PDB entry 6ESZ | X-ray diffraction, 1.84 A resolution | chains A and B

# Chain A
Molecule: PqsC
From: Pseudomonas aeruginosa PAO1
Reference sequence: Q9I4X1 (Q9I4X1_PSEAE); residues 1-348 here = UniProt positions 1-348
Sequence (365 residues; numbered -16 to 348; the number before each row is that of its first residue; numbers below 1 keep their minus sign (Met-16 is residue -16)):
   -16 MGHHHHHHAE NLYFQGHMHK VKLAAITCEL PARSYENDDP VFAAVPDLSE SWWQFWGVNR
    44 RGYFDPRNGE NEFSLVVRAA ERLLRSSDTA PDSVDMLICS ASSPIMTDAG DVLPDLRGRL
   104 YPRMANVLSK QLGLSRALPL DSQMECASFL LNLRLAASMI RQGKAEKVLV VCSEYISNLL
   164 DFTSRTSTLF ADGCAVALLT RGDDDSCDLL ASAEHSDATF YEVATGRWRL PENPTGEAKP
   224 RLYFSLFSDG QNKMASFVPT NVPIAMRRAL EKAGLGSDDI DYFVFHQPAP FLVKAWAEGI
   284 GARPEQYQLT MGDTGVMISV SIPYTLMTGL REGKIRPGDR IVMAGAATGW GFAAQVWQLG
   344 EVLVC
Not modelled in the structure: -16 to -11, 232-235
Construct notes: initiating methionine (-16); expression tag (-15 to 0)
Modified / non-standard residues: Cys129 (3-sulfinoalanine; CSD)
Curated features (UniProtKB/Swiss-Prot):
  - active site: Cys129 (Acyl-thioester intermediate), His269
  - mutagenesis: Cys129 (C129A/S: Loss of activity), His269 (H269A: Alters binding properties for both 2-ABA and 2-AA. Almost loss of activity), Val299 (V299N: Has significant activity toward the desamino substrate analog benzoylacetate)
From the paper describing this entry:
  - catalytic residues: Cys129, His269 (citing earlier work)
  - conformationally variable residues (loop rearrangement): Arg212 to Thr243

# Chain B
Molecule: PqsB
From: Pseudomonas aeruginosa PAO1
Reference sequence: Q9I4X2 (Q9I4X2_PSEAE); numbering as in UniProt (aligned over 1-283)
Sequence (283 residues; row label = number of the first residue in the row):
     1 MLIQAVGVNL PPSYVCLEGP LGGERPRAQG DEMLMQRLLP AVREALDEAA VKPEEIDLIV
    61 GLALSPDHLI ENRDIMAPKI GHPLQKVLGA NRAHVFDLTD SSLARALYVV DTLASDQGYR
   121 NVLVVRGESS QGLEVDSESG FALADGALAL LCRPTGKAAF RRGALGGDPA QEWLPLSIPL
   181 NTDIRQVGDV KGHLNLPAQP GLPEAVRAGF TRLAGDFPQL NWVREEWFGQ GRPDGRCLGP
   241 FELASQLRAA QRDRLDELLL ISFDPFGMVV EGVTLELAGE AHA
Not modelled in the structure: 280-283
From the paper describing this entry:
  - conformationally variable residues (loop rearrangement): Gln186 to Gly188

# Chain A / chain B interface
Pairs across the interface - 101 pairs, chain A then chain B:
  Pro87(A) with Met76(B), hydrophobic
  Leu99(A) with Ser177(B)
  Gly101(A) with Pro179(B); Leu180(B), hydrogen bond (backbone-backbone)
  Arg102(A) with Ile178(B); Pro179(B); Leu180(B)
  Leu103(A) with Ile178(B), hydrogen bond (backbone-backbone); Leu180(B), hydrophobic; Lys191(B)
  Tyr104(A) with Ala63(B); Leu64(B), hydrogen bond (side chain-backbone); Lys79(B); Asp100(B); Ser177(B); Ile178(B), hydrogen bond (backbone-backbone); Phe266(B), hydrophobic
  Pro105(A) with Asp100(B); Phe266(B), hydrophobic
  Arg106(A) with Thr99(B); Asp100(B), hydrogen bond (backbone-side chain)
  Asn109(A) with Arg162(B), hydrogen bond; Gly267(B)
  Leu121(A) with Phe160(B), hydrophobic
  Pro122(A) with Arg105(B), hydrogen bond (backbone-side chain); Arg162(B)
  Leu123(A) with Arg105(B); Val109(B), hydrophobic
  Asp124(A) with Leu98(B); Thr99(B), hydrogen bond (backbone-side chain); Asp100(B)
  Ser125(A) with Asp97(B); Leu98(B)
  Gln126(A) with Lys79(B); Phe96(B); Asp97(B), hydrogen bond (backbone-backbone)
  Met127(A) with His94(B), hydrogen bond
  Glu128(A) with Pro78(B)
  Leu134(A) with Phe96(B), hydrophobic
  Arg137(A) with Leu113(B); Asp116(B), salt bridge; Gln117(B)
  Leu138(A) with Val109(B), hydrophobic; Leu113(B), hydrophobic
  Ser141(A) with Thr112(B); Leu113(B); Asp116(B), hydrogen bond
  Met142(A) with Tyr108(B); Val109(B), hydrophobic; Thr112(B)
  Arg144(A) with Asp116(B), salt bridge
  Gln145(A) with Thr112(B); Ser115(B), hydrogen bond; Asp116(B)
  Lys147(A) with Tyr108(B); Thr112(B), hydrogen bond; Gly156(B), hydrogen bond (side chain-backbone)
  Ser195(A) with Gln117(B), hydrogen bond
  Glu197(A) with His94(B); Gln117(B), hydrogen bond; Tyr119(B)
  Ser199(A) with Gln85(B), hydrogen bond (backbone-side chain); Ala93(B), hydrogen bond (backbone-backbone); His94(B); Val95(B), hydrogen bond (side chain-backbone)
  Asp200(A) with Gln85(B)
  Ala201(A) with His82(B); Gln85(B), hydrogen bond (backbone-side chain); Lys86(B)
  Thr202(A) with Lys86(B), hydrogen bond (backbone-side chain)
  Tyr204(A) with Ile70(B), hydrophobic; Ile75(B); Pro78(B), hydrogen bond (side chain-backbone); His82(B); Pro83(B)
  Ala207(A) with Pro78(B)
  Thr208(A) with Ala77(B); Pro78(B)
  Gly209(A) with Ile75(B); Met76(B), hydrogen bond (backbone-backbone); Ala77(B), hydrogen bond (backbone-backbone)
  Arg210(A) with Asn72(B); Asp74(B)
  Trp211(A) with Pro66(B), hydrogen bond (side chain-backbone); Asp74(B), hydrogen bond (backbone-backbone); Met76(B); Leu180(B), hydrophobic; Ile184(B), hydrophobic; Val187(B); Lys191(B)
  Lys222(A) with Thr182(B), hydrogen bond (side chain-backbone); Ile184(B)
  Pro223(A) with Ile184(B); Arg185(B); Gln186(B); Val187(B)
  Leu225(A) with Met76(B), hydrophobic
  Lys255(A) with Gln117(B), hydrogen bond
  Thr331(A) with Pro78(B)
  Gly332(A) with Pro78(B); His82(B)
Interface residues without a listed pair, chain A (50 interface residues in all): Met79, Ile88, Leu96, Ala196, His198, Arg212, Trp333
Interface residues without a listed pair, chain B (56 interface residues in all): Asp67, Asn91, Ser101, Leu133, Pro175, Leu176, Asp183, Gly192, Glu271

# Summary
The interface between chain A and chain B involves 50 residues on one side and 56 on the other; the contacts
include 28 hydrogen bonds and 2 salt bridges. Among the polar pairs are Arg137(A)-Asp116(B),
Arg144(A)-Asp116(B) and Tyr104(A)-Leu64(B). From the paper: catalytic residues Cys129(A) and His269(A);
conformational variability at Arg212(A) and Gln186(B).
Here chain A is PqsC and chain B is PqsB, both from Pseudomonas aeruginosa PAO1. Entry 6ESZ (Crystal structure
of PqsBC from Pseudomonas aeruginosa (crystal form 1)) was determined by X-ray diffraction together with 6ET0,
6ET1, 6ET3 and 6ETO from the same study.
